Entry 8VCD (X-ray diffraction, 2.32 A resolution); this record covers chain A.

== Chain A ==
Protein: Carboxylesterase 15
Source organism: Arabidopsis thaliana
Notes: EC 3.1.1.-
Reference sequence: Q9FG13 (CXE15_ARATH); numbering as in UniProt (aligned over 1-329)
Sequence (329 residues; numbered 1 to 329; the number before each row is that of its first residue):
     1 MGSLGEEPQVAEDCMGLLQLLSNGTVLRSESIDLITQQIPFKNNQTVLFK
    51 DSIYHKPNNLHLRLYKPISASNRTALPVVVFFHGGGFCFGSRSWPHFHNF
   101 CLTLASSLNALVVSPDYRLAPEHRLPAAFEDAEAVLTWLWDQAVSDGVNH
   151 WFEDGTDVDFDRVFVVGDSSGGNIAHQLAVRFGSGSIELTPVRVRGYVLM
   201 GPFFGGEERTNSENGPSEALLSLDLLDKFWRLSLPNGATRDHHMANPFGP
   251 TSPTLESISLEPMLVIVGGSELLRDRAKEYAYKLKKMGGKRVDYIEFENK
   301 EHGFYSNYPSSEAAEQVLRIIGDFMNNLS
Disordered / not traced: 1-7, 40
Glycans and other covalent adducts: (5S)-5-hydroxy-3-methylfuran-2(5H)-one (VTY) linked to Ser169
Ligand contacts: (5S)-5-hydroxy-3-methylfuran-2(5H)-one (VTY): Gly84, Gly85, Gly86, Asp168, Ser170, Gly171, Phe203, Leu221, Leu226, Phe229, His302
From the paper describing this entry:
  - contacts within the chain: Glu271-His302
  - binding site for (5S)-5-hydroxy-3-methylfuran-2(5H)-one: Gly85 to Gly86, Ser169, Phe203, Leu221, Phe229
  - catalytic residues: Gly85 to Gly86
  - catalytic residues: His83 to Gly86 (by similarity / conservation)

== Summary ==
Covalently linked (5S)-5-hydroxy-3-methylfuran-2(5H)-one: at Ser169. From the paper: catalytic residues Gly85
and His83; a binding site for (5S)-5-hydroxy-3-methylfuran-2(5H)-one at Gly85, Ser169 and Phe203 among others.
Chain A is Carboxylesterase 15 (Arabidopsis thaliana); the structure, Crystal Structure of plant
Carboxylesterase 15 bound to SL intermediate, was determined by X-ray diffraction (same publication as 8VCA
and 8VCE).
